Entry 6P2K (X-ray diffraction, 2.15 A resolution); this record covers chain B.

[Chain B]
Name: Fibronectin type III domain-containing protein
From: Simiduia agarivorans (strain DSM 21679 / JCM 13881 / BCRC 17597 / SA1)
Reference sequence: K4KQN2 (K4KQN2_SIMAS); residues 1-779 here correspond to UniProt positions 18-796 (UniProt number = residue number + 17)
Sequence (779 residues; numbered 1 to 779; the number before each row is that of its first residue):
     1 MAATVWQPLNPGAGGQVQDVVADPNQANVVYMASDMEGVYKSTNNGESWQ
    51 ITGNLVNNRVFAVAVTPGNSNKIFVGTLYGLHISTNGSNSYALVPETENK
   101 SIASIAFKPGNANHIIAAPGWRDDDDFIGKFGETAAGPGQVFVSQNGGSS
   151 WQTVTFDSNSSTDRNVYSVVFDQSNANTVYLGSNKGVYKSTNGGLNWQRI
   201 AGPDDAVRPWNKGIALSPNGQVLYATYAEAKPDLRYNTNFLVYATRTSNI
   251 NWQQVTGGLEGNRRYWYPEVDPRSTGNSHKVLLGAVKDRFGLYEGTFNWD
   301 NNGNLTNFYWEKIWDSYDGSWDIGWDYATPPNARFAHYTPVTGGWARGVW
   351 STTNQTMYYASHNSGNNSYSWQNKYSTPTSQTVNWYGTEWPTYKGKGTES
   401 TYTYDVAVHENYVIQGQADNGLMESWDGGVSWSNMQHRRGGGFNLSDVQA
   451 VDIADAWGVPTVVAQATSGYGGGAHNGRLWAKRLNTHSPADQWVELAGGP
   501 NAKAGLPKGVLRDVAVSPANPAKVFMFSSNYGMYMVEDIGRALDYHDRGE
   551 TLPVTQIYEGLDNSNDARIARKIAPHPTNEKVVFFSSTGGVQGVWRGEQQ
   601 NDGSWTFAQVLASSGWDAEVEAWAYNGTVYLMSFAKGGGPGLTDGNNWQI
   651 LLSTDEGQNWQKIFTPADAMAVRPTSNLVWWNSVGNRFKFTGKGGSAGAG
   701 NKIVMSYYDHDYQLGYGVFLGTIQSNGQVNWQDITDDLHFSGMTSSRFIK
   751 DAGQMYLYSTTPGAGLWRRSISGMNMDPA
Disordered / not traced: 1
Bound ions: Zn2+ site 1: Q16, D124; Zn2+ site 2: D405, D513; Zn2+ site 3: D544 (shared with 1 residue of chain A); Zn2+ site 4: E559, D562, D566

[Summary]
Q16 and D124 form the Zn2+ site 1. D405 and D513 form the Zn2+ site 2.
Chain B is Fibronectin type III domain-containing protein (Simiduia agarivorans (strain DSM 21679 / JCM 13881
/ BCRC 17597 / SA1)); the structure, Crystal structure of AFV00434, an ancestral GH74 enzyme, was determined
by X-ray diffraction (same publication as 6P2L, 6P2M, 6P2N and 6P2O).
